8AC5 - chains A and H of the 20 polymer chains in the assembly; structure by electron microscopy, 3.10 A resolution.

Chain A:
Name: YALI0A14806p
Source organism: Yarrowia lipolytica
Reference sequence: Q6CGY9 (Q6CGY9_YARLI); residues 1-474 here = UniProt positions 1-474
Amino-acid sequence (474 residues; numbered 1 to 474; the number before each row is that of its first residue):
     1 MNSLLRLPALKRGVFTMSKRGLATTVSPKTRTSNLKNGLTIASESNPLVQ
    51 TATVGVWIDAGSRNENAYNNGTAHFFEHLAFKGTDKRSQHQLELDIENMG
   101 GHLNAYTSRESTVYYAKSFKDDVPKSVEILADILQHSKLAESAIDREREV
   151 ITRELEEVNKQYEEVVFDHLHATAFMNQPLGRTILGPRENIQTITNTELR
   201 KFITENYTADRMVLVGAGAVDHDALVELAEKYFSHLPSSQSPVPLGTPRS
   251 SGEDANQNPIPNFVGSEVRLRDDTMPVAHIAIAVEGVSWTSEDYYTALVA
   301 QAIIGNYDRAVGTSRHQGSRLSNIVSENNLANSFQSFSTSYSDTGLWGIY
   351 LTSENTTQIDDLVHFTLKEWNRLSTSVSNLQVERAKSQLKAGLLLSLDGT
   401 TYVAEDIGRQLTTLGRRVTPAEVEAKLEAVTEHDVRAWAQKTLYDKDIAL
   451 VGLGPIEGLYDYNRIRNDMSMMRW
Unresolved in the structure: 1-25, 249-259
Ligand contacts:
  - 1,2-diacyl-sn-glycero-3-phosphocholine (PC1): Asp-445, Ser-470, Met-472
  - phosphatidylethanolamine (PTY): Asn-467, Ser-470, Met-472
  - 1,2-dimyristoyl-sn-glycero-3-phosphate (XP4): Arg-372, Ser-376, Arg-473

Chain H:
Name: Cytochrome b-c1 complex subunit 8
Source organism: Yarrowia lipolytica
Reference sequence: Q6C387 (Q6C387_YARLI); residues 3-95 here correspond to UniProt positions 1-93 (UniProt number = residue number - 2)
Amino-acid sequence (93 residues; numbered 3 to 95; the number before each row is that of its first residue):
     3 MGGNGHYMGWWGHMGSPPQKGIAGYTISPFAARPFAGVVHAAIFNTFRRT
    53 KNQALFVILPVSFFYYVWTQASEKNEWLYTKAGRHELAKALAE
Unresolved in the structure: 3-8, 94-95
Ligand contacts: 1,2-diacyl-sn-glycero-3-phosphocholine (PC1): Gln-55, Phe-58, Val-59, Val-63

Interface between chain A and chain H:
Pairs across the interface (33; chain A residue first):
  Gly-265(A) / Ile-29(H)
  Gly-265(A) / Ser-30(H)  hydrogen bond (backbone-backbone)
  Ser-266(A) / Thr-28(H)
  Glu-267(A) / Gly-26(H)
  Glu-267(A) / Tyr-27(H)
  Glu-267(A) / Thr-28(H)  hydrogen bond (backbone-backbone)
  Val-268(A) / Gly-26(H)
  Val-268(A) / Tyr-27(H)  hydrophobic
  Arg-269(A) / Ile-24(H)
  Arg-269(A) / Ala-25(H)
  Arg-269(A) / Gly-26(H)  hydrogen bond (backbone-backbone)
  Leu-270(A) / Ala-25(H)  hydrophobic
  Arg-271(A) / Gln-21(H)
  Asp-272(A) / Gln-21(H)
  Asp-272(A) / Lys-22(H)
  Asp-273(A) / Pro-20(H)
  Asp-273(A) / Gln-21(H)  hydrogen bond (side chain-backbone)
  Thr-274(A) / Lys-22(H)
  Thr-356(A) / Gly-14(H)
  Thr-357(A) / His-15(H)
  Asp-447(A) / Ser-30(H)  hydrogen bond
  Asp-447(A) / Phe-32(H)
  Glu-457(A) / Trp-12(H)
  Glu-457(A) / Trp-13(H)
  Glu-457(A) / Gly-14(H)  hydrogen bond (side chain-backbone)
  Glu-457(A) / His-15(H)  hydrogen bond (side chain-backbone)
  Glu-457(A) / Met-16(H)  hydrogen bond (side chain-backbone)
  Gly-458(A) / Gly-14(H)
  Tyr-460(A) / Trp-13(H)
  Tyr-462(A) / Ser-30(H)
  Tyr-462(A) / Pro-31(H)
  Asn-463(A) / Pro-31(H)
  Arg-466(A) / Phe-32(H)
Also at the interface, not in a pair above, chain A (21 interface residues in all): Met-176, Val-264
Also at the interface, not in a pair above, chain H (21 interface residues in all): Ser-18, Pro-19, Gly-23, Ala-33

Overview:
The chain A/chain H interface involves 21 residues from each chain, with 8 hydrogen bonds. Polar pairs include
Asp-273(A)/Gln-21(H), Asp-447(A)/Ser-30(H) and Glu-457(A)/Gly-14(H). Bound to chain A:
phosphatidylethanolamine, 1,2-dimyristoyl-sn-glycero-3-phosphate and 1,2-diacyl-sn-glycero-3-phosphocholine.
Bound to chain H: 1,2-diacyl-sn-glycero-3-phosphocholine.
Here chain A is YALI0A14806p and chain H is Cytochrome b-c1 complex subunit 8, both from Yarrowia lipolytica.
Entry 8AC5 (Complex III2 from Yarrowia lipolytica, with decylubiquinol, oxidised, b-position) was determined
by electron microscopy, deposited together with 8AB6, 8AB7, 8AB8, 8AB9, 8ABA, 8ABB and 11 further entries.
